PDB entry 1J9Z | X-ray diffraction, 2.70 A resolution | chain A

Chain A:
Molecule: NADPH-Cytochrome P450 reductase
Source organism: Rattus norvegicus
Notes: EC 1.6.2.4
UniProtKB: P00388 (NCPR_RAT); residues 57-678 here = UniProt positions 57-678
Chain sequence (622 residues; row label = number of the first residue in the row):
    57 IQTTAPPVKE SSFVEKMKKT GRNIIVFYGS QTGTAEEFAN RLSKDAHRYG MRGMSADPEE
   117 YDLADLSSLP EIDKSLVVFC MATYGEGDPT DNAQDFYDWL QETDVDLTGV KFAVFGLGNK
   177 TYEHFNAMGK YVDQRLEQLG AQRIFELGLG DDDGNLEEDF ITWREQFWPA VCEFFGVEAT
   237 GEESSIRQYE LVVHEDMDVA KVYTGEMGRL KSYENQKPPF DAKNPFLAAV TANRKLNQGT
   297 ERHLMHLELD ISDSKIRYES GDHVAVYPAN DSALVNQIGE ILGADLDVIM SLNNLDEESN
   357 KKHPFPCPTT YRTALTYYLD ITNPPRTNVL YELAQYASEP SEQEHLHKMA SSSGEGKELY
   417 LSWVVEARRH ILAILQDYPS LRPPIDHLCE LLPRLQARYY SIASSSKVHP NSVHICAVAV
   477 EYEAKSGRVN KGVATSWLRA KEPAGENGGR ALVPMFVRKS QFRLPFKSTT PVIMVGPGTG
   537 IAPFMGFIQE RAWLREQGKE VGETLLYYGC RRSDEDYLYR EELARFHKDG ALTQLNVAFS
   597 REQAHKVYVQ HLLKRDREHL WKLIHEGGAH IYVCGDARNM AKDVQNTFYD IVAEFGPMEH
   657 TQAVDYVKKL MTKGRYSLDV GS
Disordered / not traced: 57-62, 501-503
Construct notes: engineered mutation Gly-677 (Trp in P00388)
Ligand contacts:
  - FAD (flavin-adenine dinucleotide): His-319, Arg-424, Arg-454, Tyr-455, Tyr-456, Ser-457, Cys-472, Ala-473, Val-474, Val-476, Tyr-478, Lys-487, Gly-488, Val-489, Ala-490, Thr-491, Thr-535, Ala-538, Asp-675
  - FMN (flavin mononucleotide): Ser-86, Gln-87, Thr-88, Gly-89, Thr-90, Ala-91, Ala-138, Thr-139, Tyr-140, Gly-141, Gly-143, Leu-173, Gly-174, Asn-175, Tyr-178, His-180, Phe-181, Asn-182, Asp-208, Leu-212
  - NADP (NAP; NADP nicotinamide-adenine-dinucleotide phosphate): Arg-298, Ser-457, Val-474, Pro-533, Gly-534, Thr-535, Gly-536, Gly-565, Cys-566, Arg-567, Ala-594, Ser-596, Arg-597, Lys-602, Tyr-604, Val-605, Gln-606, Cys-630, Gly-631, Asp-632, Asn-635, Met-636, Asp-639, Asp-675, Val-676, Gly-677, Ser-678
UniProt features mapped onto this chain:
  - binding site (FMN): Ser-86 to Ala-91, Ala-138 to Gly-141, Leu-173 to Asn-182, Asp-208
  - binding site (NADP(+)): Arg-298, Thr-535, Ser-596, Arg-597, Lys-602 to Gln-606, Asp-639
  - binding site (FAD): Arg-424, Arg-454 to Ser-457, Cys-472 to Val-474, Tyr-478, Gly-488 to Thr-491

Overview:
Chain A binds flavin-adenine dinucleotide, flavin mononucleotide and NADP. UniProt lists 21 FMN-binding
residues, 10 NADP+-binding residues and 13 FAD-binding residues.
Chain A is NADPH-Cytochrome P450 reductase (Rattus norvegicus); the structure, CYPOR-W677G, was determined by
X-ray diffraction (same publication as 1JA0 and 1JA1).
